4ZS7 - chains A and H of the 3 polymer chains in the assembly; structure by X-ray diffraction, 2.93 A resolution.

Chain A:
Name: Interleukin-6
From: Homo sapiens
Reference sequence: P05231 (IL6_HUMAN); residues 14-184 here correspond to UniProt positions 42-212 (UniProt number = residue number + 28)
Chain sequence (171 residues; each row starts with the number of its first residue):
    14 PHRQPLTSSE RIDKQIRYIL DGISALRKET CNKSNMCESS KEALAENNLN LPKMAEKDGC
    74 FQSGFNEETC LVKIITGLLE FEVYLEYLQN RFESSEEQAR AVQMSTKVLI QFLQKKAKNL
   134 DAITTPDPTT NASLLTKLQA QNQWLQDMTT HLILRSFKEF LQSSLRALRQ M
Not modelled in the structure: 14-22, 49-62, 135-139, 153-156
Disulfide bonds: C73-C83
From the paper describing this entry:
  - conformationally variable residues (helix shift): D140 to Q152

Chain H:
Name: Llama Fab fragment 68F2 heavy chain
From: Lama glama
Notes: antibody fragment or engineered binder
Chain sequence (222 residues; each row starts with the number of its first residue):
     1 EVQLQESGPG LVKPSQTLSL TCTVSGGSIT TRYYAWSWIR QPPGKGLEWM GVIDYDGDTY
    61 YSPSLKSRTS ISWDTSKNQF SLQLSSVTPE DTAVYYCARD PDVVTGFHYD YWGQGTQVTV
   121 SSASTKGPSV FPLAPSSKST SGGTAALGCL VKDYFPEPVT VSWNSGALTS GVHTFPAVLQ
   181 SSGLYSLSSV VTVPSSSLGT QTYICNVNHK PSNTKVDKKV EP
Disulfide bonds: C22-C97, C149-C205

Interface between chain A and chain H:
Residue-residue contacts (23; chain A residue first):
  R30(A) with Y33(H), hydrogen bond (backbone-side chain); D102(H), salt bridge; T105(H)
  L33(A) with V104(H), hydrophobic
  D34(A) with R32(H), salt bridge; Y33(H), hydrogen bond
  S37(A) with Y55(H); D56(H), hydrogen bond
  R40(A) with D56(H), hydrogen bond (side chain-backbone); G57(H)
  H164(A) with D58(H), salt bridge
  R168(A) with D58(H); T59(H), hydrogen bond (side chain-backbone); Y60(H)
  K171(A) with D54(H), salt bridge; D56(H); D58(H), salt bridge; Y60(H), hydrogen bond
  E172(A) with Y60(H), hydrogen bond
  Q175(A) with V104(H)
  L178(A) with V104(H), hydrophobic
  R179(A) with V104(H)
  R182(A) with T105(H)
Other interface residues (no listed pair), chain H (14 interface residues in all): V103, F107
From the paper, about this interface:
  - epitope / paratope residues, chain H: V104(H)

In short:
Chain A and chain H form an interface of 13 and 14 residues respectively, with 7 hydrogen bonds and 5 salt
bridges. Polar contacts include R30(A)-D102(H), D34(A)-R32(H) and H164(A)-D58(H). The paper reports the
epitope/paratope residue V104(H); conformational variability at D140(A).
Chain A is Interleukin-6 (Homo sapiens) and chain H is Llama Fab fragment 68F2 heavy chain (Lama glama); the
structure, Structural mimicry of receptor interaction by antagonistic IL-6 antibodies, was determined by X-ray
diffraction.
